PDB entry 4PH5 | X-ray diffraction, 2.55 A resolution | chains P and A of the 4 polymer chains in the assembly

== Chain P ==
Molecule: 11-nt DNA strand
Sequence (11 nucleotides; each row starts with the number of its first residue):
     1 GCTGATGCGCC
Ion coordination: Na+: DG9 (shared with Thr-101(A), Val-103(A), Ile-106(A) of chain A); Mg2+ site 1: DC10, DC11 (shared with Asp-190(A), Asp-192(A), Asp-256(A) of chain A); Mg2+ site 2: DC11 (together with phosphate ion) (shared with Asp-190(A), Asp-192(A) of chain A)

== Chain A ==
Name: DNA polymerase beta
From: Homo sapiens
Notes: EC 2.7.7.7, 4.2.99.-
Reference sequence: P06746 (DPOLB_HUMAN); residue numbers follow UniProt; this construct covers 10-335
Amino-acid sequence (326 residues; numbered 10 to 335; the number before each row is that of its first residue):
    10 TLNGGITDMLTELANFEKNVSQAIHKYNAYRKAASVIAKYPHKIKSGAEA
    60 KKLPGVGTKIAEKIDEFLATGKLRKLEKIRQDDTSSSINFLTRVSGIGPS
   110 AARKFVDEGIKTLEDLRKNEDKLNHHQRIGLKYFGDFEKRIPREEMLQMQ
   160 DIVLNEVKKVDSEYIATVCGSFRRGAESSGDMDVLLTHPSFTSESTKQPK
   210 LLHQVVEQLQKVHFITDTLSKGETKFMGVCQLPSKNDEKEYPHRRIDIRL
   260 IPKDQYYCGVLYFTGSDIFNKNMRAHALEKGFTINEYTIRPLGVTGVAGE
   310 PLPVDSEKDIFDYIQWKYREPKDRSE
Ion coordination: Na+ site 1: Lys-60, Leu-62, Val-65 (shared with 1 residue of chain D); Na+ site 2: Thr-101, Val-103, Ile-106 (shared with DG9(P) of chain P); Mg2+ site 1: Asp-190, Asp-192, Asp-256 (shared with DC10(P), DC11(P) of chain P); Mg2+ site 2: Asp-190, Asp-192 (together with phosphate ion) (shared with DC11(P) of chain P)
Swiss-Prot annotation at these positions:
  - region: Arg-183 to Asp-192 (DNA-binding)
  - active site: Lys-72 (Nucleophile)
  - binding site (K(+)): Lys-60, Leu-62, Val-65, Thr-101, Val-103, Ile-106
  - binding site (Na(+)): Lys-60, Leu-62, Val-65, Thr-101, Val-103, Ile-106
  - binding site (dATP): Arg-149, Ser-180, Arg-183, Gly-189, Asp-190
  - binding site (dCTP): Arg-149, Ser-180, Arg-183, Gly-189, Asp-190
  - binding site (dGTP): Arg-149, Ser-180, Arg-183, Gly-189, Asp-190, Asp-192
  - binding site (dTTP): Arg-149, Ser-180, Arg-183, Gly-189, Asp-190
  - binding site (Mg(2+)): Asp-190, Asp-192, Asp-256
  - modified residue: Lys-72 (N6-acetyllysine), Arg-83 (Omega-N-methylarginine), Arg-152 (Omega-N-methylarginine)
  - cross-link (Glycyl lysine isopeptide (Lys-Gly)): Lys-41 (interchain with G-Cter in ubiquitin), Lys-61 (interchain with G-Cter in ubiquitin), Lys-81 (interchain with G-Cter in ubiquitin)
  - natural variant: Leu-22 (L22P: Found in a gastric cancer sample; uncertain significance), Tyr-39 (Y39C: Found in a gastric cancer sample; uncertain significance), Gly-118 (G118V: Decreased DNA-directed DNA polymerase activity), Arg-137 (R137Q: Decreased function in base-excision repair), Arg-149 (R149I: Decreased DNA-directed DNA polymerase activity), Asp-160 (D160N: Found in a gastric cancer sample; uncertain significance), Cys-239 (C239R: Found in a gastric cancer sample; uncertain significance), Lys-289 (K289M: Found in a colon cancer sample; uncertain significance), Asn-294 (N294D: Found in a gastric cancer sample; uncertain significance), Glu-295 (E295K: Found in a gastric cancer sample; uncertain significance)
  - mutagenesis: Phe-25 (F25W: No effect on 5'-dRP lyase activity. Decreased ssDNA binding), His-34 (H34G: Decreased 5'-dRP lyase activity. Decreased ssDNA binding), Lys-35 (K35A: Decreased 5'-dRP lyase activity. Decreased ssDNA binding. Loss of 5'-dRP lyase activity; when associated with A-68 and A-72. Decreased ssDNA binding; when associated with A-68 and A-72 ...), Tyr-39 (Y39F: No effect on 5'-dRP lyase activity; Y39Q: Abolishes DNA polymerase and 5'-dRP lyase activity), Lys-41 (K41R: Abolishes ubiquitination; when associated with R-61 and R-81), Lys-60 (K60A: Decreased 5'-dRP lyase activity. Decreased ssDNA binding), Lys-61 (K61R: Abolishes ubiquitination; when associated with R-41 and R-81), Lys-68 (K68A: No effect on 5'-dRP lyase activity. Decreased ssDNA binding. Loss of 5'-dRP lyase activity; when associated with A-35 and A-72. Decreased ssDNA binding; when associated with A-35 and A-72 ...), Glu-71 (E71Q: No effect on 5'-dRP lyase activity. No effect on structure shown by circular dichroism. No effect on ssDNA binding), Lys-72 (K72A: Severely reduced 5'-dRP lyase activity. Does not affect ssDNA binding. Loss of 5'-dRP lyase activity; when associated with A-35 and A-68. Decreased ssDNA binding ...), Glu-75 (E75A: Slightly decreased 5'-dRP lyase activity. Decreased ssDNA binding. No effect on structure shown by circular dichroism), Lys-81 (K81R: Abolishes ubiquitination; when associated with R-41 and R-61), 5 further mutagenesis entries in UniProt

== Interface between chain P and chain A ==
Contacting residue pairs (29):
  DG7(P) / Ser-109(A)  phosphate contact
  DC8(P) / Gly-105(A)  phosphate contact
  DC8(P) / Gly-107(A)  hydrogen bond to the phosphate
  DC8(P) / Pro-108(A)  phosphate contact
  DC8(P) / Ser-109(A)  hydrogen bond to the phosphate
  DC8(P) / Ala-110(A)  hydrogen bond to the phosphate
  DG9(P) / Val-103(A)  phosphate contact
  DG9(P) / Ser-104(A)  phosphate contact
  DG9(P) / Gly-105(A)  hydrogen bond to the phosphate
  DG9(P) / Ile-106(A)  phosphate contact
  DG9(P) / Gly-107(A)  phosphate contact
  DG9(P) / His-135(A)  sugar contact
  DG9(P) / Arg-254(A)  phosphate contact
  DC10(P) / Asp-190(A)  phosphate contact
  DC10(P) / Asp-192(A)  phosphate contact
  DC10(P) / Arg-254(A)  salt bridge to the phosphate
  DC10(P) / Asp-256(A)  sugar contact
  DC10(P) / Tyr-271(A)  hydrogen bond to the base
  DC10(P) / Phe-272(A)  sugar contact
  DC11(P) / Gly-179(A)  phosphate contact
  DC11(P) / Arg-183(A)  phosphate contact
  DC11(P) / Asp-190(A)  phosphate contact
  DC11(P) / Asp-192(A)  phosphate contact
  DC11(P) / Tyr-271(A)  sugar contact
  DC11(P) / Phe-272(A)  phosphate contact
  DC11(P) / Thr-273(A)  phosphate contact
  DC11(P) / Gly-274(A)  hydrogen bond to the phosphate
  DC11(P) / Asp-276(A)  base contact
  DC11(P) / Asn-279(A)  hydrogen bond to the base
Interface residues without a listed pair, chain A (24 interface residues in all): Lys-234, Met-236, Ser-275

== Summary ==
5 residues of chain P and 24 residues of chain A are in contact; the contacts include 7 hydrogen bonds and 1
salt bridge. Among the polar pairs are DC10(P)/Tyr-271(A), DC11(P)/Asn-279(A) and DC8(P)/Gly-107(A).
Chain P is an 11-nt DNA strand and chain A is DNA polymerase beta (Homo sapiens); the structure, Structure of
human DNA polymerase beta complexed with a nicked DNA containing a AC at N-1 ..., was determined by X-ray
diffraction.
